8ICP - chains T and A of the 3 polymer chains in the assembly; structure by X-ray diffraction, 2.90 A resolution.

# Chain T
Molecule: 8-nt DNA strand
Sequence (8 nucleotides; each row starts with the number of its first residue):
     1 CATTAGAA

# Chain A
Name: Protein (DNA polymerase beta (e.c.2.7.7.7))
Source organism: Homo sapiens
UniProtKB: P06746 (DPOB_HUMAN); residues 2-335 here correspond to UniProt positions 1-334 (UniProt number = residue number - 1)
Amino-acid sequence (335 residues; row label = number of the first residue in the row):
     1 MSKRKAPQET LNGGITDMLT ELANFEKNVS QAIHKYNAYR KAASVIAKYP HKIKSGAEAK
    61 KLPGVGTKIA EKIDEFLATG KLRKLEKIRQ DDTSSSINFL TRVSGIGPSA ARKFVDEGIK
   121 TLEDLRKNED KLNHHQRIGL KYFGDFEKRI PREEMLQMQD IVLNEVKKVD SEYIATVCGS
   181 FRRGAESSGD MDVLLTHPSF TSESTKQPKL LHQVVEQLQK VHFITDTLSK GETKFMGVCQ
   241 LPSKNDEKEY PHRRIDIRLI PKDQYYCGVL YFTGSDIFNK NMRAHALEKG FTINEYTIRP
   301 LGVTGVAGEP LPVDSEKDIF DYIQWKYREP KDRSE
Disordered / not traced: 1-8
Swiss-Prot annotation at these positions:
  - binding site (K(+)): Lys-61
  - binding site (Na(+)): Lys-61

# How chain T and chain A interact
Pairs across the interface - 12 pairs, chain T then chain A:
  DA2(T) / Tyr-296(A)  sugar contact
  DT3(T) / Thr-233(A)  phosphate contact
  DT3(T) / Lys-234(A)  phosphate contact
  DT4(T) / Ser-229(A)  phosphate contact
  DT4(T) / Lys-230(A)  phosphate contact
  DT4(T) / Gly-231(A)  phosphate contact
  DT4(T) / Glu-232(A)  hydrogen bond to the phosphate
  DT4(T) / Thr-233(A)  hydrogen bond to the phosphate
  DT4(T) / Lys-234(A)  sugar contact
  DA5(T) / Ser-229(A)  sugar contact
  DA5(T) / Lys-230(A)  phosphate contact
  DG6(T) / Asn-133(A)  hydrogen bond to the phosphate
Other interface residues (no listed pair), chain A (9 interface residues in all): His-134

# Summary
The interface between chain T and chain A involves 5 residues on one side and 9 on the other; the contacts
include 3 hydrogen bonds. Polar contacts include DT4(T)/Glu-232(A), DT4(T)/Thr-233(A) and DG6(T)/Asn-133(A).
Chain T is an 8-nt DNA strand and chain A is Protein (DNA polymerase beta (e.c.2.7.7.7)) (Homo sapiens); the
structure, DNA polymerase beta (pol B) (e.c.2.7.7.7) complexed with seven base pairs of DNA; soaked in the
..., was determined by X-ray diffraction (same publication as 1ZQT, 7ICE, 7ICF, 7ICG, 7ICH, 7ICI and 39
further entries).
